PDB entry 7SL1 | electron microscopy, 3.40 A resolution | chains A and E of the 6 polymer chains in the assembly

== Chain A ==
Name: Insulin receptor
Organism: Mus musculus
Notes: EC 2.7.10.1
UniProt: P15208 (INSR_MOUSE); residues -26 to 1345 here correspond to UniProt positions 1-1372 (UniProt number = residue number + 27)
Chain sequence (1372 residues; each row starts with the number of its first residue; numbers below 1 keep their minus sign (Met-26 is residue -26)):
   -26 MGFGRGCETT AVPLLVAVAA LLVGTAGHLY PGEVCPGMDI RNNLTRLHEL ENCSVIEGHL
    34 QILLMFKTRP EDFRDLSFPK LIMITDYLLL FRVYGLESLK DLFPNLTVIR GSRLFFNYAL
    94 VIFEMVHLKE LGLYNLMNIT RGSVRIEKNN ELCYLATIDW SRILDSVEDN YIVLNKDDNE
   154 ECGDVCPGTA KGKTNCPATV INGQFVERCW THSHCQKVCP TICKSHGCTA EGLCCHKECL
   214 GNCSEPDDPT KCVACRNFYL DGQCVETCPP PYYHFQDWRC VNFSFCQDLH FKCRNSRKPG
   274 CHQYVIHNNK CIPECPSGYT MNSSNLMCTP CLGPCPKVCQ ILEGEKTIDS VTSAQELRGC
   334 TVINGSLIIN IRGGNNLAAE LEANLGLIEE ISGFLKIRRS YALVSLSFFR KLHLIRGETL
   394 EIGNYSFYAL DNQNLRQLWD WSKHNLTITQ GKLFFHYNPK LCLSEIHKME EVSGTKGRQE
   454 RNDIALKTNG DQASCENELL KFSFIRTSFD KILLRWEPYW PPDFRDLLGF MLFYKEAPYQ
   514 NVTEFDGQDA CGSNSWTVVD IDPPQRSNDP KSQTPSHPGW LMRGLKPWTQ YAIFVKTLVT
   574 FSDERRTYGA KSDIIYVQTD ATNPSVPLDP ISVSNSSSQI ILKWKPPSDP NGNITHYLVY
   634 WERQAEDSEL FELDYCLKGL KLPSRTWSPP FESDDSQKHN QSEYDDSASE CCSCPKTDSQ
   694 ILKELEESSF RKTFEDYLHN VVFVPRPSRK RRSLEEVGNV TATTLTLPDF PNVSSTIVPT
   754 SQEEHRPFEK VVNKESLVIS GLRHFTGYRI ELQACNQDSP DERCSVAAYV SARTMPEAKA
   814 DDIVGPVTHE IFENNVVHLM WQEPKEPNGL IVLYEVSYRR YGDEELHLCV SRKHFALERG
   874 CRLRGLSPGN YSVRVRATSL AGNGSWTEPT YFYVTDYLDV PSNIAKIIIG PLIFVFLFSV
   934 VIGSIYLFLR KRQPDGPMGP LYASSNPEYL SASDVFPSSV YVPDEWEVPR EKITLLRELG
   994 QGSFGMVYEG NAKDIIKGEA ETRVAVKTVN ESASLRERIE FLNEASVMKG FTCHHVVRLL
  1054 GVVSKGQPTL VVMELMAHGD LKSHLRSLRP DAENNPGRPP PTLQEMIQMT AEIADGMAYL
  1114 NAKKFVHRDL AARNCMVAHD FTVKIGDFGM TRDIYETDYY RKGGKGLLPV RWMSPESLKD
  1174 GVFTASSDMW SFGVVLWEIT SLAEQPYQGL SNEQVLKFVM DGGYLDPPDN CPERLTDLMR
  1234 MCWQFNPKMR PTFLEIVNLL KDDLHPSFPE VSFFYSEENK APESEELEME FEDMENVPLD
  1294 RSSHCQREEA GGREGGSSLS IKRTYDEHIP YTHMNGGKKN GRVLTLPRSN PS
Disordered / not traced: -26 to 0, 174-176, 519-527, 540-548, 660-690, 714-757, 910-1345
Disulfide bonds: Cys8-Cys26, Cys126-Cys155, Cys159-Cys182, Cys169-Cys188, Cys192-Cys201, Cys196-Cys207, Cys208-Cys216, Cys212-Cys225, Cys228-Cys237, Cys241-Cys253, Cys259-Cys284, Cys266-Cys274, Cys288-Cys301, Cys304-Cys308, Cys312-Cys333, Cys435-Cys468, Cys649-Cys862, Cys788-Cys797
UniProt features mapped onto this chain:
  - region: Glu708 to Phe716 (Insulin-binding), Asn959 to Tyr962 (Important for interaction with IRS1, SHC1 and STAT5B), Tyr1324 to Met1327 (PIK3R1 binding)
  - active site: Asp1122 (Proton donor/acceptor)
  - binding site (ATP): Ser996, Lys1020, Glu1067 to Asp1073, Arg1126, Asn1127, Asp1140
  - site: Phe39 (Insulin-binding)
  - modified residue: Ser373 (Phosphoserine), Tyr374 (Phosphotyrosine), Ser380 (Phosphoserine), Tyr962 (Phosphotyrosine), Cys1046 (S-nitrosocysteine), Tyr1148 (Phosphotyrosine), Tyr1152 (Phosphotyrosine), Tyr1153 (Phosphotyrosine), Tyr1318 (Phosphotyrosine), Tyr1324 (Phosphotyrosine)
  - glycosylation (N-linked (GlcNAc...) asparagine): Asn16, Asn25, Asn78, Asn111, Asn215, Asn255, Asn295, Asn337, Asn397, Asn418, Asn514, Asn608, Asn626, Asn673, Asn732, Asn745, Asn883, Asn896
  - cross-link: Lys1042 (Glycyl lysine isopeptide (Lys-Gly) (interchain with G-Cter in ubiquitin))

== Chain E ==
Name: Insulin A chain
Organism: Homo sapiens
UniProt: P01308 (INS_HUMAN); residues 1-21 here correspond to UniProt positions 90-110 (UniProt number = residue number + 89)
Chain sequence (21 residues; numbered 1 to 21; the number before each row is that of its first residue):
     1 GIEEQCCTSI CSLYQLENYC N
Construct notes: engineered mutation Glu3 (Val92 in P01308)
Disulfide bonds: Cys6-Cys11

== Interface between chain A and chain E ==
Residue-residue contacts (13):
  Leu486(A) - Leu13(E)  hydrophobic
  Arg488(A) - Leu13(E)
  Arg488(A) - Glu17(E)  salt bridge
  Ile534(A) - Tyr14(E)
  Asp535(A) - Tyr14(E)  hydrogen bond (backbone-side chain)
  Pro536(A) - Tyr14(E)
  Pro537(A) - Tyr14(E)
  Pro551(A) - Tyr14(E)
  Gly552(A) - Leu13(E)
  Trp553(A) - Ser12(E)
  Trp553(A) - Leu13(E)
  Leu554(A) - Leu16(E)  hydrophobic
  Arg556(A) - Cys11(E)  hydrogen bond (side chain-backbone)
Other interface residues (no listed pair), chain A (13 interface residues in all): Leu487, His550
Other interface residues (no listed pair), chain E (7 interface residues in all): Ile10

== Overview ==
The interface between chain A and chain E involves 13 residues on one side and 7 on the other, with 2 hydrogen
bonds and 1 salt bridge. Polar pairs include Arg488(A)-Glu17(E), Asp535(A)-Tyr14(E) and Arg556(A)-Cys11(E).
Chain A is Insulin receptor (Mus musculus) and chain E is Insulin A chain (Homo sapiens); the structure,
Full-length insulin receptor bound with site 1 binding deficient mutant insulin (A-V3E), was determined by
electron microscopy (same publication as 7SL2, 7SL3, 7SL4, 7SL6, 7SL7, 7STH and 3 further entries).
